Entry 2ZGX (X-ray diffraction, 1.80 A resolution); this record covers chains H and I of the 3 polymer chains in the assembly.

== Chain H ==
Name: Thrombin heavy chain
Source organism: Homo sapiens
Notes: EC 3.4.21.5
UniProt: P00734 (THRB_HUMAN); the construct lacks a stretch of the UniProt sequence and is renumbered around it, so the offset changes along the chain: 16-36 = UniProt 364-384; 37-60 = UniProt 386-409; 61-77 = UniProt 419-435; 78-97 = UniProt 437-456; 7 more segments
Chain sequence (259 residues; numbered 16 to 247 plus 28 insertion-coded residues; 1 number in that range is skipped by the numbering (no residue carries it; nothing is unmodelled there); the number before each row is that of its first residue; a row labelled like 60A-60I holds insertion residues (60A, then the next letters in order)):
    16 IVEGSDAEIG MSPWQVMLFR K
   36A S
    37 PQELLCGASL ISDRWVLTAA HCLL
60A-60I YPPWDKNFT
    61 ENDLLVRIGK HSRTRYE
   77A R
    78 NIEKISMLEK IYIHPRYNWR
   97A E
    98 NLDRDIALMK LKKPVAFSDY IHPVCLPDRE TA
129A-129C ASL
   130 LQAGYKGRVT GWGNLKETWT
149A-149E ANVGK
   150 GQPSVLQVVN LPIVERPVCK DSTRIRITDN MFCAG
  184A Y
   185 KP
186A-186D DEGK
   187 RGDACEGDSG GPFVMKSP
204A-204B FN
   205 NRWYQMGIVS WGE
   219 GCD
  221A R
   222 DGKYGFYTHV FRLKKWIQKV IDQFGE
Disordered / not traced: 147-149, 149A-149E, 247
Disulfide bonds: Cys42-Cys58, Cys168-Cys182, Cys191-Cys220
Ligand contacts: 29U (1-[(2R)-2-aminobutanoyl]-N-(4-carbamimidoylbenzyl)-L-prolinamide): His57, Tyr60A, Trp60D, Leu99, Ile174, Asp189, Ala190, Cys191, Glu192, Ser195, Val213, Ser214, Trp215, Gly216, Glu217, Gly219, Cys220, Gly226, Phe227
Curated features (UniProtKB/Swiss-Prot):
  - region: Ala183 to Val200 (High affinity receptor-binding region which is also known as the TP508 peptide)
  - active site (Charge relay system): His57, Asp102, Ser195
  - glycosylation: Asn60G (N-linked (GlcNAc...) (complex) asparagine)

== Chain I ==
Name: Hirudin variant-1
UniProt: P01050 (ITH1_HIRME); residues 54-64 here = UniProt positions 54-64
Chain sequence (11 residues; numbered 54 to 64; the number before each row is that of its first residue):
    54 GDFEEIPEEY L
Disordered / not traced: 54
Modified residues: Tyr63 (o-sulfo-l-tyrosine; TYS)

== How chain H and chain I interact ==
Pairs across the interface (25; chain H residue first):
  Phe34(H) - Phe56(I)  hydrophobic
  Phe34(H) - Ile59(I)  hydrophobic
  Gln38(H) - Phe56(I)
  Gln38(H) - Glu58(I)
  Gln38(H) - Ile59(I)
  Gln38(H) - Leu64(I)
  Glu39(H) - Phe56(I)
  Leu40(H) - Phe56(I)
  Leu65(H) - Ile59(I)  hydrophobic
  Leu65(H) - Tyr63(I)
  Arg67(H) - Ile59(I)
  Arg73(H) - Asp55(I)  salt bridge
  Arg73(H) - Phe56(I)
  Thr74(H) - Asp55(I)
  Thr74(H) - Phe56(I)
  Thr74(H) - Glu57(I)  hydrogen bond (backbone-backbone)
  Arg75(H) - Glu57(I)
  Tyr76(H) - Glu57(I)  hydrogen bond (backbone-side chain)
  Tyr76(H) - Pro60(I)
  Tyr76(H) - Tyr63(I)
  Glu80(H) - Tyr63(I)
  Lys81(H) - Tyr63(I)
  Ile82(H) - Ile59(I)  hydrophobic
  Ile82(H) - Tyr63(I)
  Gln151(H) - Asp55(I)  hydrogen bond
Also at the interface, not in a pair above, chain H (16 interface residues in all): Met32, Lys36

== Overview ==
16 residues of chain H and 8 residues of chain I are in contact, with 3 hydrogen bonds and 1 salt bridge.
Polar contacts include Arg73(H)-Asp55(I), Tyr76(H)-Glu57(I) and Gln151(H)-Asp55(I). Bound to chain H: compound
29U. Curated annotation (UniProt) lists 3 active-site residues on chain H.
Here chain H is Thrombin heavy chain (Homo sapiens) and chain I is Hirudin variant-1. Entry 2ZGX (Thrombin
Inhibition) was determined by X-ray diffraction, deposited together with 2ZC9, 2ZDA, 2ZFP, 2ZO3, 3DHK, 3DUX
and 3F68.
